Entry 4YFN (X-ray diffraction, 3.82 A resolution); this record covers chains C and E of the 6 polymer chains in the assembly.

== Chain C ==
Molecule: DNA-directed RNA polymerase subunit beta
Organism: Escherichia coli O139:H28 (strain E24377A / ETEC)
Notes: EC 2.7.7.6
UniProt: A7ZUK1 (RPOB_ECO24); residue numbers follow UniProt; this construct covers 1-1342
Amino-acid sequence (1342 residues; row label = number of the first residue in the row):
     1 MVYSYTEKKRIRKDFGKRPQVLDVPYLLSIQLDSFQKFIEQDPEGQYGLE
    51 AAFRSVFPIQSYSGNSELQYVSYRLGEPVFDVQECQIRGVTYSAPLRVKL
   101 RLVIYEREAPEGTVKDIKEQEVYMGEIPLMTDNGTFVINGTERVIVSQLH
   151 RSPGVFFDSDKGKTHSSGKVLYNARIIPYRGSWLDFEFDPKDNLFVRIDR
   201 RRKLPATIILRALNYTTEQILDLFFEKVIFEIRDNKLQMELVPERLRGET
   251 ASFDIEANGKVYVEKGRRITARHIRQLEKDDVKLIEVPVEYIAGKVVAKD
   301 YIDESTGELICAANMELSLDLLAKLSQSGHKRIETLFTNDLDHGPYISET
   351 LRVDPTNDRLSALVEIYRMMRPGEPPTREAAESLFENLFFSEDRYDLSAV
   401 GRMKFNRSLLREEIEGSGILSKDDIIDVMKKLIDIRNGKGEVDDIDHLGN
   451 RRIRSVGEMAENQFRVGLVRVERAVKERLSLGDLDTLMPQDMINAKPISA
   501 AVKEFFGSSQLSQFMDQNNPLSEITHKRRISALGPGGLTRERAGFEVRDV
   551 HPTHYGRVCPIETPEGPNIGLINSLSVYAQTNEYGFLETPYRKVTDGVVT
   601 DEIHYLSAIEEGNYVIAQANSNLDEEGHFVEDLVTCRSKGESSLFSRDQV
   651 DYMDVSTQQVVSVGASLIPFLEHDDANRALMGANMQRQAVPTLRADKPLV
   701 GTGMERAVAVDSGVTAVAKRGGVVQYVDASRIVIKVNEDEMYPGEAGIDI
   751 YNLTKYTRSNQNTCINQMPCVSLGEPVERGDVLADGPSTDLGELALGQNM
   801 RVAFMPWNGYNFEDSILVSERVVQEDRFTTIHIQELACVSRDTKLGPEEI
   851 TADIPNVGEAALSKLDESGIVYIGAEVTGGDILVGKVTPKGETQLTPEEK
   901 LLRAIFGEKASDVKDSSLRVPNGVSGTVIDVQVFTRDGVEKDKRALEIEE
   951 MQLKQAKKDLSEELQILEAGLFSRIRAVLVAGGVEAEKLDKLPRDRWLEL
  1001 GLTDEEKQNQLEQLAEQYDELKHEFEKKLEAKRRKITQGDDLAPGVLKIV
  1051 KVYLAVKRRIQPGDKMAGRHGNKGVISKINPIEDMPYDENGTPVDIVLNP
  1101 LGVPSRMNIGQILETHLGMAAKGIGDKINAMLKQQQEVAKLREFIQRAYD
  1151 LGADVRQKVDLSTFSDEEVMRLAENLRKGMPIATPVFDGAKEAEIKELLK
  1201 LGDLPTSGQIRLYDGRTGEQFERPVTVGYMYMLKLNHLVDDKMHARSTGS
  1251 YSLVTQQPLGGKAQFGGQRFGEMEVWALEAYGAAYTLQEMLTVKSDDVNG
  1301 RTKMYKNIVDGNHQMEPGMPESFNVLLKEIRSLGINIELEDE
Unresolved in the structure: 1-2
Residues lining bound ligands: 4C2 (N-[3,4-dioxo-2-(4-{[4-(trifluoromethyl)benzyl]amino}piperidin-1-yl)cyclobut-1-en-1-yl]-3,5-dimethyl-1,2-oxazole-4-sulfonamide): F1270, G1271, E1272, V1275, L1291, F1323, L1326, I1330, I1337
UniProt features mapped onto this chain:
  - modified residue (N6-acetyllysine): K1022, K1200
Reported in the primary citation:
  - binding site for 4C2: L1326

== Chain E ==
Molecule: DNA-directed RNA polymerase subunit omega
Organism: Escherichia coli O139:H28 (strain E24377A / ETEC)
Notes: EC 2.7.7.6
UniProt: A7ZTK1 (RPOZ_ECO24); residues 1-91 here = UniProt positions 1-91
Amino-acid sequence (91 residues; each row starts with the number of its first residue):
     1 MARVTVQDAVEKIGNRFDLVLVAARRARQMQVGGKDPLVPEENDKTTVIA
    51 LREIEEGLINNQILDVRERQEQQEQEAAELQAVTAIAEGRR
Unresolved in the structure: 1, 91

== How chain C and chain E interact ==
Residue-residue contacts (7):
  G1282(C) - F17(E)
  G1311(C) - Q31(E)
  N1312(C) - Q31(E)
  N1312(C) - V32(E)
  H1313(C) - R28(E)  hydrogen bond (backbone-side chain)
  H1313(C) - Q31(E)  hydrogen bond
  Q1314(C) - R28(E)  hydrogen bond

== Overview ==
5 residues of chain C face 4 of chain E across their interface, with 3 hydrogen bonds. Polar pairs include
H1313(C)-R28(E), H1313(C)-Q31(E) and Q1314(C)-R28(E). Bound to chain C: compound 4C2. The paper reports a
binding site for 4C2 at L1326(C).
Chain C is DNA-directed RNA polymerase subunit beta and chain E is DNA-directed RNA polymerase subunit omega,
both from Escherichia coli O139:H28 (strain E24377A / ETEC); the structure, Escherichia coli RNA polymerase in
complex with squaramide compound 14
(N-[3,4-dioxo-2-(4-{[4-(trifluoromethyl)benzyl]amino}piperidin-1-yl)cyclobut-1-en-1-yl]-3,5-dimethyl-1,2-oxazole-4-sulfonamide),
was determined by X-ray diffraction together with 4YFK and 4YFX from the same study.
